4DC5 - chain A; structure by X-ray diffraction, 1.48 A resolution.

Chain A:
Name: Thaumatin I
From: Thaumatococcus daniellii
UniProtKB: Q8RVT0 (Q8RVT0_THADA); numbering as in UniProt (aligned over 1-207)
Amino-acid sequence (207 residues; row label = number of the first residue in the row):
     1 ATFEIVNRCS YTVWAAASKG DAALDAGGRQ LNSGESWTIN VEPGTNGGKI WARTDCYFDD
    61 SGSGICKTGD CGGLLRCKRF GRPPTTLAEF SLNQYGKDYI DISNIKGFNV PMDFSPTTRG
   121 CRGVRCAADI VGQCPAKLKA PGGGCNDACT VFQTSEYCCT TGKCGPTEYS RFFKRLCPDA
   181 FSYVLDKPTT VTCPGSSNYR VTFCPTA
Not modelled in the structure: 207
Cystine bridges: C9-C204, C56-C66, C71-C77, C121-C193, C126-C177, C134-C145, C149-C158, C159-C164

Overview:
Chain A is Thaumatin I (Thaumatococcus daniellii); the structure, Crystal Structure of Thaumatin Unexposed to
Excessive SONICC Imaging Laser Dose, was determined by X-ray diffraction together with 4DC6, 4DC7 and 4DC8
from the same study.
